Entry 1W7U (X-ray diffraction, 1.85 A resolution); this record covers chains C and D of the 4 polymer chains in the assembly.

[Chain C (and D)]
Name: Green fluorescent protein
Source organism: Aequorea victoria
Notes: chain D of this document is another copy of the same molecule, construct and numbering; everything in this record applies to it too
UniProtKB: P42212 (GFP_AEQVI); aligned to UniProt positions 1-238 over residues 1-238
Amino-acid sequence (236 residues; row label = number of the first residue in the row; note: 2 numbers in that range are skipped by the numbering (no residue carries them; nothing is unmodelled there)):
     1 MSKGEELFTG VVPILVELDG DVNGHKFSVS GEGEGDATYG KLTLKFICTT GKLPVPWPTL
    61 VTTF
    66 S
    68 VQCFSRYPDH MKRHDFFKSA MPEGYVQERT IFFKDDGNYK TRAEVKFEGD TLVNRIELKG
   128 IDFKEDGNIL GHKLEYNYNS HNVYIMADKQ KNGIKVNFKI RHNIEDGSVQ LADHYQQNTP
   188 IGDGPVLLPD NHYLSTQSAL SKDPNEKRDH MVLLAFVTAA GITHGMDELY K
Not modelled in the structure: 1, 232-238
Covalent attachments: covalent link Phe64-Ser66; covalent link Ser66-Val68
Modified positions: Ser66 ([(4Z)-2-(1-amino-2-hydroxyethyl)-4-(4-hydroxybenzylidene)-5-oxo-4,5-dihydro-1H-imidazol-1-yl]acetic acid; GYS); Ala222 (alpha-aminobutyric acid; ABA)
Construct notes: chromophore (66, 66, 66); engineered mutation Arg80 (Gln in P42212)
Reported in the primary citation:
  - conformationally variable residues: Phe223

[Interface between chain C and chain D]
Contacting residue pairs (4; chain C residue first):
  Arg73(C) - Thr230(D)
  His77(C) - His77(D)
  Thr230(C) - Arg73(D)  hydrogen bond
  Thr230(C) - His77(D)
Interface residues without a listed pair, chain C (4 interface residues in all): Pro75
Interface residues without a listed pair, chain D (4 interface residues in all): Pro75

[Overview]
Chain C and chain D each contribute 4 residues to their interface, with 1 hydrogen bond. The hydrogen-bonded
pair is Thr230(C)-Arg73(D). The paper reports conformational variability at Phe223(C).
Both chains are Green fluorescent protein (Aequorea victoria). Entry 1W7U (Photoproduct of the Wild-Type
Aequorea victoria Green Fluorescent Protein after structural annealing at 170K) was determined by X-ray
diffraction, deposited together with 1W7S and 1W7T.
